Entry 6XJZ (X-ray diffraction, 2.49 A resolution); this record covers chains A and H of the 3 polymer chains in the assembly.

== Chain A ==
Molecule: Self-alkylating ribozyme
Sequence (58 nucleotides; numbered 1 to 58; the number before each row is that of its first residue):
     1 GGCCGCUCCA GAAGAGGGCC CCCUUGCCCG UUAUCGGGGG CUAGGCUCGA UGUCGGCC

== Chain H ==
Name: Fab HAVx Heavy Chain
From: Homo sapiens
Notes: antibody fragment or engineered binder
Chain sequence (258 residues; numbered -22 to 235; the number before each row is that of its first residue; numbers below 1 keep their minus sign (Met-22 is residue -22)):
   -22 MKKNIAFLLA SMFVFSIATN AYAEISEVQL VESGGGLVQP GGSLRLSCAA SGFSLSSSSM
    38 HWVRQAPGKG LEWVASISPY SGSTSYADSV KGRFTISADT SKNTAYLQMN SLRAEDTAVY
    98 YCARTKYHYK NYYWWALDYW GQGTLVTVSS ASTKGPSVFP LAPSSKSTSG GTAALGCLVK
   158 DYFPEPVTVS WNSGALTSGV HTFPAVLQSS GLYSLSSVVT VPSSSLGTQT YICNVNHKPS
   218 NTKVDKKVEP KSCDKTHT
Not modelled in the structure: -22 to 3, 228-235
Cystine bridges: Cys25-Cys99, Cys154-Cys210

== Chain A / chain H interface ==
Pairs across the interface (21):
  U25(A) with Tyr109(H), sugar contact; Tyr110(H), hydrogen bond to the base
  G30(A) with Tyr109(H), stacking on the base
  U32(A) with Ser33(H), hydrogen bond to the base; Ser35(H), base contact; Ser55(H), hydrogen bond to the sugar; Tyr57(H), stacking on the base; Ser58(H), hydrogen bond to the sugar; Tyr104(H), stacking on the base; Trp111(H), phosphate contact
  A33(A) with Ser55(H), phosphate contact; Ser58(H), hydrogen bond to the phosphate; Ser60(H), phosphate contact; Tyr104(H), base contact; His105(H), hydrogen bond to the base; Asn108(H), base contact; Tyr109(H), base contact; Tyr110(H), base contact; Trp111(H), hydrogen bond to the phosphate
  U34(A) with Tyr110(H), stacking on the base; Trp111(H), phosphate contact
Other interface residues (no listed pair), chain H (14 interface residues in all): Ser34, Tyr106

== Overview ==
5 residues of chain A and 14 residues of chain H are in contact; the contacts include 7 hydrogen bonds and 4
aromatic stacking contacts. Among the polar pairs are U25(A)-Tyr110(H), U32(A)-Ser33(H) and A33(A)-His105(H).
Chain A is Self-alkylating ribozyme and chain H is Fab HAVx Heavy Chain (Homo sapiens); the structure, Crystal
structure of a self-alkylating ribozyme - apo form, was determined by X-ray diffraction, deposited together
with 6XJQ, 6XJW and 6XJY.
